PDB entry 7W9K | electron microscopy, 2.20 A resolution | chains A and B of the 3 polymer chains in the assembly

# Chain A
Molecule: Sodium channel protein type 9 subunit alpha
Organism: Homo sapiens
Reference sequence: Q15858 (SCN9A_HUMAN); numbering as in UniProt (aligned over 1-1988)
Sequence (2031 residues; each row starts with the number of its first residue; numbers below 1 keep their minus sign (Met-42 is residue -42)):
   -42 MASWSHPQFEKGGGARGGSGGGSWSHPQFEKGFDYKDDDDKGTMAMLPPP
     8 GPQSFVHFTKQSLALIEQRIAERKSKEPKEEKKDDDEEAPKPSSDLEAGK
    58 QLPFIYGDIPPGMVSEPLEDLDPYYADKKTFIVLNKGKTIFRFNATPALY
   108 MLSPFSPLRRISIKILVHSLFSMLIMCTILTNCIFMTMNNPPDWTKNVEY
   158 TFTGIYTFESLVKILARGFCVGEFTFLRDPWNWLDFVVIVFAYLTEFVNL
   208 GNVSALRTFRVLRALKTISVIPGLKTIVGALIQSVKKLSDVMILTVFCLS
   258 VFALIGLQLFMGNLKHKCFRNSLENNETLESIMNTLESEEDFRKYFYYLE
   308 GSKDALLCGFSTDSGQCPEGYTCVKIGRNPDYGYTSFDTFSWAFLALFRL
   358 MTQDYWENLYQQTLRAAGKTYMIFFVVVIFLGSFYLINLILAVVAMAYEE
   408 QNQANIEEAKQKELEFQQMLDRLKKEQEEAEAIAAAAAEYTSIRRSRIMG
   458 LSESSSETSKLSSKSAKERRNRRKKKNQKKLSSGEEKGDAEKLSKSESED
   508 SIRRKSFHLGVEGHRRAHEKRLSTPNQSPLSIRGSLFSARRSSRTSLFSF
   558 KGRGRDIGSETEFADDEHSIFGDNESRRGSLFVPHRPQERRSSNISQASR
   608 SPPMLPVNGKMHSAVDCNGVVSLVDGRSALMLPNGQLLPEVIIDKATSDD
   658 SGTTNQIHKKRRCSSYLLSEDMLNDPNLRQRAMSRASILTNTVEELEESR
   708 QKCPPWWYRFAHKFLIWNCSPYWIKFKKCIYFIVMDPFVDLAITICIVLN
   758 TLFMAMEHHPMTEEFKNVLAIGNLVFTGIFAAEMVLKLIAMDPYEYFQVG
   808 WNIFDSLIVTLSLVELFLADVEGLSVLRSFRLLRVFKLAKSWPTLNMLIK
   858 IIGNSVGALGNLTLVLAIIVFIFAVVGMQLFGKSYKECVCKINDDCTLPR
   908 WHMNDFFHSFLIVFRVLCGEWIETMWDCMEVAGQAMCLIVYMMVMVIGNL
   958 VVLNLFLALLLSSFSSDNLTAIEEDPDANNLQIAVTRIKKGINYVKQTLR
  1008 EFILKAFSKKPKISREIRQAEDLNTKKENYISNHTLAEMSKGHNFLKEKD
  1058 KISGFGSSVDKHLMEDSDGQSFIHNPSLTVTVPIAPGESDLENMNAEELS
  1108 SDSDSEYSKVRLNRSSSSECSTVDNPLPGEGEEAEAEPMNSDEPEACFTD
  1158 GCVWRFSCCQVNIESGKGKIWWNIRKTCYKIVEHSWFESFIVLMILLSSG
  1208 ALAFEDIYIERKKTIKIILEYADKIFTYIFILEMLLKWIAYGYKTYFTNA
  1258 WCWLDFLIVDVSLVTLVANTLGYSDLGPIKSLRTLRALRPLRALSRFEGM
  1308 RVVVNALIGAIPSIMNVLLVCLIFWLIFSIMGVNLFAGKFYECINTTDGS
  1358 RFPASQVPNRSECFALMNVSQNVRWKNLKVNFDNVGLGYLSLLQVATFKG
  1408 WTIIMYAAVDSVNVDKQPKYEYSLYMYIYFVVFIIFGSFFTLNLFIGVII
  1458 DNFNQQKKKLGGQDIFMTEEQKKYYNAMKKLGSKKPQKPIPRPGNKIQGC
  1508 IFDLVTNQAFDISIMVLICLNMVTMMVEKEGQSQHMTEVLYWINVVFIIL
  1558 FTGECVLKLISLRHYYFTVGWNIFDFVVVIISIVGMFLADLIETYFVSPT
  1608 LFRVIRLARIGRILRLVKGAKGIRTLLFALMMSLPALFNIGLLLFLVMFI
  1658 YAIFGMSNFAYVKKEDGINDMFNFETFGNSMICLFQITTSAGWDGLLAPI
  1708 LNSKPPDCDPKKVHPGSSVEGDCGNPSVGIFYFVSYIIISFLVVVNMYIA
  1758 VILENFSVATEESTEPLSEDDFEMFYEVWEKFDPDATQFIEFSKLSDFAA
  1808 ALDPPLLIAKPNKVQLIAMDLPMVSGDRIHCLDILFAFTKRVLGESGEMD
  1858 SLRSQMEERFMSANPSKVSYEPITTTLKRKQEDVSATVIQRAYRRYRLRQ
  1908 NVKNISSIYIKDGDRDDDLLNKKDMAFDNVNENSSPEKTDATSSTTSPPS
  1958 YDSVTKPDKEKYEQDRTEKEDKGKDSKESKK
Unresolved in the structure: -42 to 7, 35-46, 207-208, 436-727, 826-830, 1015-1174, 1892-1988
Construct notes: initiating methionine (-42); expression tag (-41 to 0)
Disulfides: Cys275-Cys324, Cys315-Cys330, Cys897-Cys903, Cys935-Cys944, Cys1350-Cys1370, Cys1715-Cys1730
Covalently attached groups: N-acetylglucosamine (NAG) linked to Asn283, Asn1352, Asn1366, Asn1375
Metal / ion sites: Na+: Asp361, Glu930
Small-molecule neighbours:
  - 1PW ((2S,3R,4E)-2-(acetylamino)-3-hydroxyoctadec-4-en-1-yl dihydrogen phosphate): Ile1318, Ile1321, Met1322, Leu1325, Thr1404, Phe1452, Ile1694, Thr1695, Thr1696, Ser1697, Ile1744, Ile1745, Ser1747, Phe1748, Leu1749, Val1751
  - 9Z9 ((3beta,14beta,17beta,25R)-3-[4-methoxy-3-(methoxymethyl)butoxy]spirost-5-en): Leu398, Ala402, Glu406, Asn409, Gln410, Leu960, Phe963, Leu964, Leu967, Leu968, Leu1449, Ile1453, Ile1457, Tyr1755, Ile1759, Phe1763
  - 1-O-octadecyl-sn-glycero-3-phosphocholine (LPE), molecule 1: Ile250, Val253, Phe254, Ser257, Phe347, Ser348, Phe351, Met1529, Met1533, Leu1623, Gly1626, Ala1627, Lys1628
  - 1-O-octadecyl-sn-glycero-3-phosphocholine (LPE), molecule 2: Thr319, Asp320, Lys376, Thr377, Met379, Ile380, Val383, Phe1652, Met1655, Met1688, Phe1692
  - 1-O-octadecyl-sn-glycero-3-phosphocholine (LPE), molecule 3: Phe387, Glu1477, Gln1478, Tyr1481, Leu1641, Pro1642, Leu1644, Phe1645, Asn1646, Met1754
  - 1-O-octadecyl-sn-glycero-3-phosphocholine (LPE), molecule 4: Met763, His765, Phe772
  - 1-O-octadecyl-sn-glycero-3-phosphocholine (LPE), molecule 5: Trp1178, Trp1179, Arg1182, Trp1245, Tyr1250
  - 1-O-octadecyl-sn-glycero-3-phosphocholine (LPE), molecule 6: Lys1187, Ile1188, His1191, Trp1193, Phe1194, Phe1197
  - 1-O-octadecyl-sn-glycero-3-phosphocholine (LPE), molecule 7: Leu1203, Ser1206, Gly1207, Ala1210, Phe1211, Lys1219, Ala1300, Phe1304, Met1307, Phe1652, Leu1653, Phe1656, Phe1684
  - 1-O-octadecyl-sn-glycero-3-phosphocholine (LPE), molecule 8: Asp1213, Tyr1215, Arg1218, Thr1683, Phe1684, Gly1685, Asn1686
  - 1-O-octadecyl-sn-glycero-3-phosphocholine (LPE), molecule 9: Ala1257, Trp1258, Leu1261, Leu1292, Leu1295, Leu1298, Leu1301, Val1311, Asn1312, Ile1315
  - 1-O-octadecyl-sn-glycero-3-phosphocholine (LPE), molecule 10: Leu1295, Leu1298, Leu1301, Leu1650, Leu1653, Val1654, Ile1657, Tyr1658, Phe1661, Val1735, Phe1738, Tyr1739, Ser1742, Ile1746
  - 1-O-octadecyl-sn-glycero-3-phosphocholine (LPE), molecule 11: Tyr1481, Ala1484, Met1485, Leu1488, Met1638, Leu1641
  - 1-O-octadecyl-sn-glycero-3-phosphocholine (LPE), molecule 12: Ser1710, Asn1732, Pro1733, Ser1734, Ile1737, Phe1738, Val1741, Ser1742, Ile1745, Ile1746
  - phosphatidyl serine (P5S; O-[(R)-{[(2R)-2,3-bis(octadecanoyloxy)propyl]oxy}(hydroxy)phosphoryl]-L-serine), molecule 1: Leu388, Gly1489, Trp1578, Phe1581, Leu1621, Val1624, Lys1628, Arg1631, Thr1632, Leu1634, Phe1635, Leu1637, Met1638, Leu1641
  - phosphatidyl serine (P5S), molecule 2: Trp1178, Trp1179, Arg1182, Lys1183, Tyr1186, Leu1242, Trp1245, Ile1246, Ala1247, Tyr1248, Gly1249, Tyr1250, Thr1252
  - phosphatidyl serine (P5S), molecule 3: Gln1505, Val1563, Leu1566, Ile1567, Arg1570, His1571, Phe1574, Phe1583
UniProt features mapped onto this chain:
  - site (Is directly targeted by the spider protoxin-II): Glu822, Asp827
  - modified residue: Ser1490 (Phosphoserine)
  - glycosylation (N-linked (GlcNAc...) asparagine): Asn209, Asn283, Asn1352, Asn1366, Asn1375
  - natural variant: Gln10 (Q10R: In PERYTHM), Ile62 (I62V: Found in a patient with febrile seizures; uncertain significance), Pro149 (P149Q: Found in a patient with febrile seizures; uncertain significance), Phe216 (F216S: In PERYTHM), Ser241 (S241T: In PERYTHM), Asn395 (N395K: In PERYTHM), Asn641 (N641Y: Found in patients with febrile seizures plus; uncertain significance), Cys710 (C710Y: Found in a patient with severe myoclonic epilepsy in infancy; uncertain significance), Ile859 (I859T: In PERYTHM), Leu869 (L869F: In PERYTHM; L869H: In PERYTHM), Arg907 (R907Q: In CIP), Arg1007 (R1007C: In PEXPD), 11 further natural variant entries in UniProt
  - mutagenesis: Glu406 (E406K: Hyperpolarizes the voltage dependence of activation by 10.6 mV and prolonges fast-inactivation duration when coexpressed with SCN1B and SCN2B), Glu764 (E764Q: 5-fold less blocked by the spider huwentoxin-IV), Ile778 (I778A: 5-fold less inhibited by the spider protoxin-II), Glu822 (E822A: No change in inhibition (IC(50)) by the spider protoxin-II, but has a significant impact on channel activation by shifiting the V(50) towart 0 mV when targeted by protoxin-II ...), Leu823 (L823A: 9-fold less inhibited by the spider protoxin-II), Phe824 (F824A: 4-fold less inhibited by the spider protoxin-II; F824C: Less inhibited by the spider protoxin-II), Leu825 (L825A: No change in inhibition by the spider protoxin-II; L825C: 19-fold less blocked by the spider huwentoxin-IV), Ala826 (A826L: 8-fold less inhibited by the spider protoxin-II), Asp827 (D827A: 13-fold less blocked by the spider huwentoxin-IV, 3-fold less inhibited by the spider protoxin-II, and has a significant impact on channel activation by shifiting the V(50) towart 0 mV when ...), Glu829 (E829C: 400-fold less blocked by the spider huwentoxin-IV), Thr1409 to Ile1410 (Important increase in inhibition by saxitoxin and little increase in inhibition by tetrodotoxin), Ser1490 (S1490A: Abolishes stimulation by agents that stimulate PKC activity; S1490D/E: Increases current amplitude), 3 further mutagenesis entries in UniProt

# Chain B
Molecule: Sodium channel subunit beta-1
Organism: Homo sapiens
Reference sequence: Q07699 (SCN1B_HUMAN); residue numbers follow UniProt; this construct covers 1-218
Sequence (218 residues; numbered 1 to 218; the number before each row is that of its first residue):
     1 MGRLLALVVGAALVSSACGGCVEVDSETEAVYGMTFKILCISCKRRSETN
    51 AETFTEWTFRQKGTEEFVKILRYENEVLQLEEDERFEGRVVWNGSRGTKD
   101 LQDLSIFITNVTYNHSGDYECHVYRLLFFENYEHNTSVVKKIHIEVVDKA
   151 NRDMASIVSEIMMYVLIVVLTIWLVAEMIYCYKKIAAATETAAQENASEY
   201 LAITSESKENCTGVQVAE
Unresolved in the structure: 1-19, 193-218
Disulfides: Cys21-Cys43, Cys40-Cys121
Covalently attached groups: N-acetylglucosamine (NAG) linked to Asn93, Asn110, Asn114, Asn135
Small-molecule neighbours:
  - 1-O-octadecyl-sn-glycero-3-phosphocholine (LPE), molecule 1: Trp173, Leu174, Glu177, Cys181
  - 1-O-octadecyl-sn-glycero-3-phosphocholine (LPE), molecule 2: Met178, Ile179, Tyr182, Lys183
UniProt features mapped onto this chain:
  - glycosylation (N-linked (GlcNAc...) asparagine): Asn93, Asn110, Asn114, Asn135
  - natural variant: Asp25 (D25N: Found in a patient with idiopathic childhood epilepsy), Arg85 (R85H: In ATFB13), Glu87 (E87Q: Found in a patient with non-specific cardiac conduction defects), Ile106 (I106T: In DEE52; uncertain significance), Cys121 (C121W: In GEFSP1), Arg125 (R125C: In DEE52; R125L: In GEFSP1), Asp153 (D153N: In ATFB13)

# How chain A and chain B interact
Pairs across the interface - 65 pairs, chain A then chain B:
  Arg277(A) - Asn131(B)  hydrogen bond (side chain-backbone)
  Arg277(A) - Tyr132(B)
  Asn278(A) - Tyr132(B)
  Ser279(A) - Tyr132(B)
  Arg300(A) - Glu130(B)  salt bridge
  Lys301(A) - Glu130(B)
  Tyr304(A) - Glu48(B)  hydrogen bond
  Tyr304(A) - Thr49(B)
  Tyr304(A) - Phe129(B)  hydrophobic
  Tyr305(A) - Glu130(B)
  Leu306(A) - Glu48(B)
  Leu313(A) - Arg46(B)
  Gln323(A) - Arg45(B)
  Gln323(A) - Arg46(B)  hydrogen bond (backbone-side chain)
  Cys324(A) - Arg45(B)  hydrogen bond (backbone-side chain)
  Cys324(A) - Arg46(B)
  Pro325(A) - Arg45(B)
  Pro325(A) - Arg46(B)
  Pro325(A) - Phe129(B)  hydrophobic
  Glu326(A) - Lys44(B)
  Glu326(A) - Arg45(B)  hydrogen bond (side chain-backbone)
  Glu326(A) - Phe129(B)
  Glu326(A) - His134(B)
  Gly327(A) - Tyr132(B)  hydrogen bond (backbone-side chain)
  Gly327(A) - His134(B)
  Tyr328(A) - Phe129(B)
  Tyr328(A) - Tyr132(B)
  Arg372(A) - Arg46(B)
  Ile1177(A) - Tyr182(B)
  Asn1180(A) - Tyr182(B)
  Asn1180(A) - Ile185(B)
  Ile1181(A) - Tyr182(B)  hydrophobic
  Lys1183(A) - Ile185(B)
  Lys1183(A) - Thr189(B)
  Thr1184(A) - Met178(B)
  Thr1184(A) - Cys181(B)
  Thr1184(A) - Tyr182(B)
  Thr1184(A) - Ile185(B)
  Lys1187(A) - Cys181(B)
  Phe1197(A) - Leu170(B)  hydrophobic
  Ile1214(A) - Val22(B)
  Tyr1215(A) - Val22(B)  hydrophobic
  Glu1217(A) - Val24(B)
  Arg1218(A) - Glu23(B)  hydrogen bond (side chain-backbone)
  Ile1224(A) - Ala155(B)  hydrophobic
  Ile1224(A) - Ser159(B)
  Ile1225(A) - Ser159(B)
  Tyr1228(A) - Arg152(B)
  Tyr1228(A) - Ser156(B)
  Tyr1228(A) - Ser159(B)
  Tyr1228(A) - Glu160(B)
  Tyr1228(A) - Met163(B)  hydrophobic
  Ile1232(A) - Met163(B)  hydrophobic
  Tyr1235(A) - Ile167(B)  hydrophobic
  Tyr1235(A) - Thr171(B)  hydrogen bond
  Leu1239(A) - Leu174(B)  hydrophobic
  Leu1243(A) - Met178(B)  hydrophobic
  Tyr1668(A) - Gly20(B)
  Asp1677(A) - Arg46(B)  salt bridge
  His1721(A) - Gly20(B)
  Pro1722(A) - Gly20(B)
  Pro1722(A) - Cys21(B)
  Pro1722(A) - Val22(B)  hydrogen bond (backbone-backbone)
  Gly1723(A) - Val22(B)
  Gly1723(A) - Ile41(B)
Also at the interface, not in a pair above, chain A (45 interface residues in all): Lys1176, Ile1188, Thr1221, Lys1231, Ile1236, Lys1671
Also at the interface, not in a pair above, chain B (38 interface residues in all): Cys43, Ser47, Gln102, Asp103, Thr136, Leu166, Glu190

# In short
45 residues of chain A face 38 of chain B across their interface, with 9 hydrogen bonds and 2 salt bridges.
Polar pairs include Arg300(A)-Glu130(B), Asp1677(A)-Arg46(B) and Arg277(A)-Asn131(B). One
1-O-octadecyl-sn-glycero-3-phosphocholine molecule is bound between chain A and chain B.
Chain A is Sodium channel protein type 9 subunit alpha and chain B is Sodium channel subunit beta-1, both from
Homo sapiens; the structure, Cryo-EM structure of human Nav1.7-beta1-beta2 complex at 2.2 angstrom resolution,
was determined by electron microscopy together with 7W9L, 7W9M, 7W9P and 7W9T from the same study.
